Entry 8VZ8 (X-ray diffraction, 3.45 A resolution); this record covers chains A and D of the 4 polymer chains in the assembly.

== Chain A ==
Protein: Major histocompatibility complex class I-related gene protein
Source organism: Mus musculus
UniProt: Q8HWB0 (HMR1_MOUSE); residues 0-270 here correspond to UniProt positions 18-288 (UniProt number = residue number + 18)
Amino-acid sequence (271 residues; row label = number of the first residue in the row; numbering starts at 0):
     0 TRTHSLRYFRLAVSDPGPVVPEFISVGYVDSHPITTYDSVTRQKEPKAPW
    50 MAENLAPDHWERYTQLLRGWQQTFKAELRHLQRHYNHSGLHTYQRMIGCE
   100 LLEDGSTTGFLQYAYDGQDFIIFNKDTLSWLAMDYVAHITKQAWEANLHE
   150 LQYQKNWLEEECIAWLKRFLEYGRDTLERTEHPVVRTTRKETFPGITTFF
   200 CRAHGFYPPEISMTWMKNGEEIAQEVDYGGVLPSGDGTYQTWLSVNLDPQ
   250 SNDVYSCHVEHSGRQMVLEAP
Not modelled in the structure: 0-1, 193-195
Construct notes: conflict Ser261 (Cys279 in Q8HWB0)
Swiss-Prot annotation at these positions:
  - binding site (8-(9H-purin-6-yl)-2-oxa-8-azabicyclo[3.3.1]nona-3,6-diene-4,6-dicarbaldehyde): Tyr7, Arg9, Lys43, His58, Arg94
  - binding site (5-(2-oxoethylideneamino)-6-(D-ribitylamino)uracil): Arg9, Ser24, Lys43, Arg94, Tyr152, Gln153
  - binding site (5-(2-oxopropylideneamino)-6-(D-ribitylamino)uracil): Arg9, Ser24, Lys43, Arg94, Tyr152, Gln153
  - binding site (7-hydroxy-6-methyl-8-(1-D-ribityl)lumazine): Arg9, Ser24, Lys43, Arg94, Tyr152, Gln153
  - binding site (2-amino-4-oxopteridine-6-carbaldehyde): Lys43
  - binding site (pyridoxal): Lys43
  - glycosylation: Asn85 (N-linked (GlcNAc...) asparagine)
Disulfides: Cys98-Cys161, Cys200-Cys256
Covalent attachments: compound 2LJ linked to Lys43
Ligand contacts: 2LJ (1-deoxy-1-({2,6-dioxo-5-[(E)-propylideneamino]-1,2,3,6-tetrahydropyrimidin-4-yl}amino)-D-ribitol): Tyr7, Phe8, Arg9, Ser24, Thr34, His58, Tyr62, Leu66, Trp69, Arg94, Ile96, Tyr152, Gln153, Trp156
Reported in the primary citation:
  - binding site for 2LJ: Arg9, Lys43, Arg94, Tyr152, Gln153

== Chain D ==
Protein: Mouse MAIT MBV13-2B b-chain
Source organism: Mus musculus
Amino-acid sequence (244 residues; row label = number of the first residue in the row; numbering starts at 0):
     0 MEAAVTQSPRNKVAVTGGKVTLSCNQTNNHNNMYWYRQDTGHGLRLIHYS
    50 YGAGSTEKGDIPDGYKASRPSQENFSLILELATPSQTSVYFCASGDNWGG
   100 AETLYFGSGTRLTVLEDLNKVFPPEVAVFEPSEAEISHTQKATLVCLATG
   150 FFPDHVELSWWVNGKEVHSGVCTDPQPLKEQPALNDSYALSSRLRVSATF
   200 WQNPRNHFRCQVQFYGLSENDEWTQDRAKPVTQIVSAEAWGRAD
Not modelled in the structure: 0-2, 226, 243
Disulfides: Cys23-Cys91, Cys145-Cys209

== How chain A and chain D interact ==
Contacting residue pairs - 13 pairs, chain A then chain D:
  Arg61(A) with Tyr48(D), hydrogen bond; Tyr50(D), hydrogen bond
  Gln64(A) with Tyr48(D), hydrogen bond; Tyr50(D); Glu56(D)
  Leu65(A) with Tyr50(D)
  Arg67(A) with Glu56(D), salt bridge
  Gly68(A) with Tyr50(D)
  Thr72(A) with Asn96(D), hydrogen bond
  Asn146(A) with Trp97(D)
  His148(A) with Ala100(D)
  Glu149(A) with Trp97(D)
  Tyr152(A) with Gly99(D)
Also at the interface, not in a pair above, chain D (8 interface residues in all): Lys57
Interface features reported in the paper:
  - residue pairs: Tyr48(D)-Arg61(A) (hydrogen bond), Tyr48(D)-Gln64(A) (hydrogen bond), Tyr50(D)-Arg61(A) (hydrogen bond), Tyr50(D)-Leu65(A) (hydrophobic contact), Glu56(D)-Arg67(A) (salt bridge), Glu56(D)-Gln64(A)
  - interface residues, chain A: Thr72(A), Asn146(A), His148(A), Glu149(A), Tyr152(A)

== In short ==
10 residues of chain A face 8 of chain D across their interface; the contacts include 4 hydrogen bonds and 1
salt bridge. Among the polar pairs are Arg67(A)-Glu56(D), Arg61(A)-Tyr48(D) and Arg61(A)-Tyr50(D). The paper
describes hydrogen bonds between Tyr48(D) and Arg61(A), Tyr48(D) and Gln64(A) and Tyr50(D) and Arg61(A); a
hydrophobic contact between Tyr50(D) and Leu65(A); a salt bridge between Glu56(D) and Arg67(A). From the
paper: a binding site for 2LJ at Arg9(A), Lys43(A) and Arg94(A) among others; interface residues Thr72(A),
Asn146(A) and His148(A) among others.
Here chain A is Major histocompatibility complex class I-related gene protein and chain D is Mouse MAIT
MBV13-2B b-chain, both from Mus musculus. Entry 8VZ8 (Crystal structure of mouse MAIT M2B TCR-MR1-5-OP-RU
complex) was determined by X-ray diffraction together with 8VZ9 from the same study.
